Entry 2G8D (X-ray diffraction, 2.40 A resolution); this record covers chain A.

== Chain A ==
Protein: thymidylate synthase
Organism: Lactobacillus casei
Notes: EC 2.1.1.45
UniProt: P00469 (TYSY_LACCA); residues 1-316 here = UniProt positions 1-316
Amino-acid sequence (316 residues; row label = number of the first residue in the row):
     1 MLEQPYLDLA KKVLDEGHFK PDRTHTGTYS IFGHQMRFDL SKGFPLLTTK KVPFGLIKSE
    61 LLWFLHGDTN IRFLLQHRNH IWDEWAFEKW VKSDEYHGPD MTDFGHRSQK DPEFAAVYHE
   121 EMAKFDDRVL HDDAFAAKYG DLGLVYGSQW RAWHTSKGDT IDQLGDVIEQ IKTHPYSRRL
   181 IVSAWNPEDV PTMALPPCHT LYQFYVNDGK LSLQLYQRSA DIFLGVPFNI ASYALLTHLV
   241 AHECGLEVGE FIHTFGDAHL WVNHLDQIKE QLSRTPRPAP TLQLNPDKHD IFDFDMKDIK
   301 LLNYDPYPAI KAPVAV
Construct notes: engineered mutation Trp261 (Tyr in P00469)
Ligand contacts: 2'-deoxyuridine 5'-monophosphate (UMP): Arg23, Arg178, Arg179, Leu195, Cys198, His199, Gln217, Arg218, Ser219, Ala220, Asp221, Gly225, Val226, Asn229, His259, Trp261
UniProt features mapped onto this chain:
  - active site: Cys198 (Nucleophile)
  - binding site (dUMP): Arg23, Arg178, Arg179, Arg218 to Asp221, Asn229
  - binding site ((6R)-5,10-methylene-5,6,7,8-tetrahydrofolate): Asp221, Ala315
Reported in the primary citation:
  - mutagenesis - Y261W: decreased catalytic activity on 2'-deoxyuridine 5'-monophosphate
  - conformationally variable residues (side-chain flip): Arg23, Asp221
  - contacts within the chain: Asp221-Trp261 (hydrogen bond)
  - binding site for 2'-deoxyuridine 5'-monophosphate: Arg23, Arg178, Arg179, Arg218, Ser219, Asp221, Asn229, His259
  - mutagenesis - Y261W: decreased binding to 2'-deoxyuridine 5'-monophosphate
  - mutagenesis - Y261W: decreased binding to cofactor
  - specificity-determining residues: Asn229 (citing earlier work)
  - catalytic residues: Cys198 (citing earlier work)

== Summary ==
Bound to chain A: 2'-deoxyuridine 5'-monophosphate. From UniProt: active-site residue Cys198, 8 dUMP-binding
residues and (6R)-5,10-methylene-5,6,7,8-tetrahydrofolate-binding residues Asp221 and Ala315. The paper
reports the catalytic residue Cys198; Y261W reduces catalytic activity on 2'-deoxyuridine 5'-monophosphate.
Chain A is thymidylate synthase (Lactobacillus casei); the structure, Lactobacillus casei thymidylate synthase
Y261W-dUMP complex, was determined by X-ray diffraction together with 2G86, 2G89 and 2G8A from the same study.
